PDB entry 9FSU | X-ray diffraction, 2.75 A resolution | chains Z and a of the 28 polymer chains in the assembly

Chain Z:
Name: Proteasome subunit beta type-6
Organism: Saccharomyces cerevisiae
UniProtKB: P23724 (PSB6_YEAST); residues 1-222 here correspond to UniProt positions 20-241 (UniProt number = residue number + 19)
Sequence (222 residues; row label = number of the first residue in the row):
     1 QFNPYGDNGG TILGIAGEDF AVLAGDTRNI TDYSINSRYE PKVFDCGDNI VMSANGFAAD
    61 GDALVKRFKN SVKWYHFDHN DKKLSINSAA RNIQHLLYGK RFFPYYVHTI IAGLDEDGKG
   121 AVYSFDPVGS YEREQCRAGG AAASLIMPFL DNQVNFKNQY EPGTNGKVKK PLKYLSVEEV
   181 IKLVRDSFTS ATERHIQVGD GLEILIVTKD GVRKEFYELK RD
Ion coordination: Mg2+: Thr192, Val198
Ligand contacts: epoxyketone inhibitor 42 (A1IFL; (2S)-N-[(2S)-1-[[(1S)-2-cyclohexyl-1-[(2R,3S,6R,7S)-3-methanoyl-2,6-dimethyl-6,7-bis(oxidanyl)-1,4-oxazepan-7-yl]ethyl]amino]-3-(4-methoxyphenyl)-1-oxidanylidene-propan-2-yl]-2-(2-morpholin-4-ylethanoylamino)-4-oxidanyl-butanamide): Asp126, Pro127, Val128, Ser130

Chain a:
Name: Proteasome subunit beta type-7
Organism: Saccharomyces cerevisiae
UniProtKB: P30657 (PSB7_YEAST); residues -12 to 233 here correspond to UniProt positions 21-266 (UniProt number = residue number + 33)
Sequence (246 residues; numbered -12 to 233; the number before each row is that of its first residue; numbers below 1 keep their minus sign (Thr-12 is residue -12)):
   -12 TQIANAGASP MVNTQQPIVT GTSVISMKYD NGVIIAADNL GSYGSLLRFN GVERLIPVGD
    48 NTVVGISGDI SDMQHIERLL KDLVTENAYD NPLADAEEAL EPSYIFEYLA TVMYQRRSKM
   108 NPLWNAIIVA GVQSNGDQFL RYVNLLGVTY SSPTLATGFG AHMANPLLRK VVDRESDIPK
   168 TTVQVAEEAI VNAMRVLYYR DARSSRNFSL AIIDKNTGLT FKKNLQVENM KWDFAKDIKG
   228 YGTQKI
Not modelled in the structure: -12 to 0, 225-233

Interface between chain Z and chain a:
Contacting residue pairs (39):
  Gln1(Z) - Thr1(a)  hydrogen bond
  Phe2(Z) - Thr1(a)
  Phe2(Z) - Arg104(a)
  Phe2(Z) - Pro109(a)  hydrophobic
  Phe2(Z) - Trp111(a)  hydrophobic
  Phe2(Z) - Leu132(a)  hydrophobic
  Phe2(Z) - Leu133(a)  hydrophobic
  Asn3(Z) - Leu133(a)
  Pro4(Z) - Arg104(a)  hydrogen bond (backbone-side chain)
  Pro4(Z) - Met107(a)  hydrophobic
  Pro4(Z) - Leu133(a)
  Tyr5(Z) - Arg104(a)
  Asn8(Z) - Val135(a)
  Asn29(Z) - Tyr137(a)
  Ser34(Z) - His149(a)
  Ile35(Z) - Arg156(a)  hydrogen bond (backbone-side chain)
  Asn36(Z) - Tyr137(a)
  Asn36(Z) - Ser139(a)
  Ser37(Z) - Ser138(a)  hydrogen bond (side chain-backbone)
  Glu40(Z) - Arg128(a)  salt bridge
  Glu40(Z) - Tyr137(a)
  Glu40(Z) - Ser138(a)  hydrogen bond (side chain-backbone)
  Phe57(Z) - Arg104(a)
  Phe57(Z) - Leu133(a)  hydrophobic
  Phe57(Z) - Val135(a)  hydrophobic
  Ala59(Z) - Tyr101(a)
  Ala59(Z) - Leu133(a)
  Ala59(Z) - Gly134(a)
  Ala59(Z) - Val135(a)
  Asp60(Z) - Tyr101(a)  hydrogen bond
  Asp60(Z) - Arg104(a)  salt bridge
  Asp62(Z) - Thr136(a)
  Ala63(Z) - Tyr101(a)
  Lys66(Z) - Glu94(a)  salt bridge
  Phe103(Z) - Ser105(a)
  Tyr105(Z) - Tyr101(a)
  Glu218(Z) - Arg161(a)  salt bridge
  Arg221(Z) - Asp160(a)  salt bridge
  Arg221(Z) - Arg161(a)
Interface residues without a listed pair, chain Z (24 interface residues in all): Gly6, Tyr39
Interface residues without a listed pair, chain a (23 interface residues in all): Leu142, Ala148

Overview:
24 residues of chain Z and 23 residues of chain a are in contact; the contacts include 6 hydrogen bonds and 5
salt bridges. Polar contacts include Glu40(Z)-Arg128(a), Asp60(Z)-Arg104(a) and Lys66(Z)-Glu94(a). Bound to
chain Z: epoxyketone inhibitor 42. Thr192(Z) and Val198(Z) coordinate Mg2+.
Chain Z is Proteasome subunit beta type-6 and chain a is Proteasome subunit beta type-7, both from
Saccharomyces cerevisiae; the structure, Yeast 20S proteasome with human beta1i (1-51) in complex with
epoxyketone inhibitor 16, was determined by X-ray diffraction together with 9FRW, 9FST, 9FSV, 9FT0 and 9FT1
from the same study.
